7JGS - chains C and F of the 9 polymer chains in the assembly; structure by electron microscopy, 3.20 A resolution.

Chain C:
Name: AT22044p1
Source organism: Drosophila melanogaster
Reference sequence: Q7K2L1 (Q7K2L1_DROME); residue numbers follow UniProt; this construct covers 1-721
Amino-acid sequence (721 residues; numbered 1 to 721; the number before each row is that of its first residue):
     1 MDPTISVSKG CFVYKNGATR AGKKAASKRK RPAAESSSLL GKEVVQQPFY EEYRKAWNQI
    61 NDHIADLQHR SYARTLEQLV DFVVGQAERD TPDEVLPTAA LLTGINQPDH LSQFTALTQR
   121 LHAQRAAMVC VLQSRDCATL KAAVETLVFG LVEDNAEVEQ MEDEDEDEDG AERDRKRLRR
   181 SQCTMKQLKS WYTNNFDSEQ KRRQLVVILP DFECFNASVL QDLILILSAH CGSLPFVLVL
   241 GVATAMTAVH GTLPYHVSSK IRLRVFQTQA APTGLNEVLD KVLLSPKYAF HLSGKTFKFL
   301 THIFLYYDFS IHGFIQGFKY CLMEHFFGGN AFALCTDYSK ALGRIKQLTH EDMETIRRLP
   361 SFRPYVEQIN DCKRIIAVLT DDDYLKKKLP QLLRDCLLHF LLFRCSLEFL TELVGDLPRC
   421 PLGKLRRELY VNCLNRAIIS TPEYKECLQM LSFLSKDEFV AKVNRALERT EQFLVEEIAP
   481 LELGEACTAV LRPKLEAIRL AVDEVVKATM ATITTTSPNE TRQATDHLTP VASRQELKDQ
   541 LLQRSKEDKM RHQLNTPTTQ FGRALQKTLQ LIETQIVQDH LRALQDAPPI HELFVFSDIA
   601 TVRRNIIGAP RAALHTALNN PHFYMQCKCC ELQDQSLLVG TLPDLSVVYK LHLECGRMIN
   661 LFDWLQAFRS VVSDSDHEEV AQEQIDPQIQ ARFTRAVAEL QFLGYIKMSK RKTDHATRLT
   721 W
Unresolved in the structure: 21-37, 90-93, 160-176, 200-201, 509-561, 673-686
From the paper describing this entry:
  - mutagenesis - K141A (3-fold): decreased binding to DNA

Chain F:
Name: Origin recognition complex subunit 6
Source organism: Drosophila melanogaster
Reference sequence: Q9Y1B2 (ORC6_DROME); residue numbers follow UniProt; this construct covers 1-257
Amino-acid sequence (257 residues; row label = number of the first residue in the row):
     1 MTTLIEQLIT KMGLREEPNV LEKTTELVRL LELRSTNVPL QINEYGKIVL CADLASCMIG
    61 IAFDKEQALK LSGLRKSQYL NNKRMFEKLL DLNKLASVND ICVQLGLNEV ARKAEELMTL
   121 FKGVAATEDM GTDTSHPQYA TMAVFQACRL LKKKVSKSKL MPFSNLRPSQ FQLLEQQWER
   181 MIAKHHKESK VPSSTDMEGK LKENQNENIK GHEAKKAHKP PPEDYEIWKA RMLAKAQAKL
   241 KELEASQSHM DSQLLEA
Unresolved in the structure: 1-222, 240-257

How chain C and chain F interact:
Pairs across the interface - 14 pairs, chain C then chain F:
  E354(C) - Y225(F)  hydrogen bond
  R357(C) - Y225(F)
  R358(C) - Y225(F)
  R363(C) - E223(F)
  R363(C) - Y225(F)
  R363(C) - W228(F)
  V366(C) - W228(F)  hydrophobic
  C372(C) - A236(F)
  C372(C) - K239(F)
  I376(C) - L233(F)  hydrophobic
  I376(C) - A236(F)  hydrophobic
  I376(C) - Q237(F)
  L379(C) - K229(F)  hydrogen bond (backbone-side chain)
  L379(C) - L233(F)  hydrophobic
Other interface residues (no listed pair), chain C (11 interface residues in all): E367, K373, I375
Other interface residues (no listed pair), chain F (9 interface residues in all): M232

Overview:
11 residues of chain C and 9 residues of chain F are in contact; the contacts include 2 hydrogen bonds. Among
the polar pairs are E354(C)-Y225(F) and L379(C)-K229(F). From the paper: K141A of chain C reduces binding to
DNA.
Here chain C is AT22044p1 and chain F is Origin recognition complex subunit 6, both from Drosophila
melanogaster. Entry 7JGS (Structure of Drosophila ORC bound to poly(dA/dT) DNA and Cdc6 (conformation 2)) was
determined by electron microscopy together with 7JGR, 7JK2, 7JK3, 7JK4, 7JK5 and 7JK6 from the same study.
